7TLQ - chains A and B; structure by X-ray diffraction, 2.20 A resolution.

== Chain A (and B) ==
Protein: Cysteine desulfurase
Organism: Lancefieldella parvula
Notes: EC 2.8.1.7; chain B of this document is another copy of the same molecule, construct and numbering; everything in this record applies to it too
UniProt: C8W9P2 (C8W9P2_ATOPD); residues 1-429 here = UniProt positions 1-429
Amino-acid sequence (447 residues; each row starts with the number of its first residue; numbers below 1 keep their minus sign (Met-17 is residue -17)):
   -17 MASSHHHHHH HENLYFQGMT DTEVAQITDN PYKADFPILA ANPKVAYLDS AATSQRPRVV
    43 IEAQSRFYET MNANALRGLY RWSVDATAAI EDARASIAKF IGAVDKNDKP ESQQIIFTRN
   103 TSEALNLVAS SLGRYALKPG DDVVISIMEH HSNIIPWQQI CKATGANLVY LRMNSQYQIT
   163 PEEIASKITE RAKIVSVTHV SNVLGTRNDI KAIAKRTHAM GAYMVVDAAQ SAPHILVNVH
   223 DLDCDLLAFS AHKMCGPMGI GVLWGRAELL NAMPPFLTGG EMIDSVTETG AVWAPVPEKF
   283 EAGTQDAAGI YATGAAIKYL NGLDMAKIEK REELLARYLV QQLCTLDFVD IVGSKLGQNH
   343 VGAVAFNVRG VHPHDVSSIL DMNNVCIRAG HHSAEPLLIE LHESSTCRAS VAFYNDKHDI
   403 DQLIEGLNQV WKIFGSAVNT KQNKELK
Not modelled in the structure: -17 to 0, 57-60, 418-429 (chain B: -17 to 0, 56-60, 418-429)
Sequence notes: expression tag (-17 to 0); engineered mutation Ser375 (Cys in C8W9P2)
Glycans and other covalent adducts: pyridoxal phosphate (PLP) linked to Lys235
Small-molecule neighbours: pyridoxal phosphate (PLP): Ala33, Asn102, Thr103, Ser104, His132, Thr180, Val182, Asn184, Asp209, Ala211, Gln212, Ser232, His234
From the paper describing this entry:
  - conformationally variable residues (side-chain flip): His373
  - catalytic residues: His132
  - mutagenesis - A34Y, H132A, K235R: abolished catalytic activity

== How chain A and chain B interact ==
Contacting residue pairs (151):
  Ile20(A) - Glu51(B)
  Ile20(A) - Thr52(B)
  Ile20(A) - Met53(B)
  Ile20(A) - Asn54(B)
  Ile20(A) - Trp64(B)  hydrophobic
  Asn24(A) - Trp64(B)
  Val27(A) - Trp64(B)  hydrophobic
  Tyr29(A) - Tyr62(B)
  Tyr29(A) - Trp64(B)  hydrophobic
  Asp31(A) - Tyr62(B)  hydrogen bond
  Thr35(A) - Ala55(B)
  Ser36(A) - Asn54(B)  hydrogen bond (backbone-side chain)
  Gln37(A) - Asn54(B)  hydrogen bond
  Gln37(A) - Trp64(B)
  Arg38(A) - Tyr50(B)
  Arg38(A) - Asn54(B)  hydrogen bond
  Ile43(A) - Ser47(B)
  Ile43(A) - Tyr50(B)  hydrophobic
  Ile43(A) - Glu51(B)
  Gln46(A) - Gln46(B)
  Gln46(A) - Tyr50(B)
  Ser47(A) - Ile43(B)
  Ser47(A) - Ser47(B)  hydrogen bond
  Tyr50(A) - Arg38(B)
  Tyr50(A) - Ile43(B)  hydrophobic
  Tyr50(A) - Gln46(B)
  Tyr50(A) - Pro239(B)
  Tyr50(A) - Met240(B)  hydrogen bond (side chain-backbone)
  Glu51(A) - Ile20(B)
  Glu51(A) - Ile43(B)
  Thr52(A) - Ile20(B)
  Met53(A) - Ile20(B)
  Asn54(A) - Ile20(B)
  Asn54(A) - Ser36(B)  hydrogen bond (side chain-backbone)
  Asn54(A) - Gln37(B)  hydrogen bond
  Asn54(A) - Arg38(B)  hydrogen bond
  Asn54(A) - Met240(B)
  Ala55(A) - Met240(B)
  Asn56(A) - Ala34(B)  hydrogen bond (side chain-backbone)
  Asn56(A) - Thr35(B)
  Leu61(A) - Ser359(B)
  Tyr62(A) - Tyr29(B)
  Tyr62(A) - Asp31(B)  hydrogen bond
  Tyr62(A) - Asp363(B)
  Tyr62(A) - Cys368(B)  hydrophobic
  Tyr62(A) - Ile369(B)
  Arg63(A) - Asp363(B)  hydrogen bond (backbone-side chain)
  Trp64(A) - Ile20(B)  hydrophobic
  Trp64(A) - Val27(B)  hydrophobic
  Trp64(A) - Tyr29(B)  hydrophobic
  Trp64(A) - Gln37(B)
  Thr100(A) - Arg101(B)
  Arg101(A) - Thr100(B)
  Arg101(A) - Arg101(B)
  Arg101(A) - Glu105(B)  salt bridge
  Arg101(A) - Leu259(B)
  Arg101(A) - Gln287(B)
  Asn102(A) - Ala284(B)  hydrogen bond (side chain-backbone)
  Asn102(A) - Gly285(B)
  Asn102(A) - Thr286(B)  hydrogen bond (side chain-backbone)
  Ser104(A) - Gly285(B)
  Glu105(A) - Arg101(B)  salt bridge
  Asn108(A) - Leu259(B)
  Asn108(A) - Thr260(B)  hydrogen bond (side chain-backbone)
  Ile129(A) - Glu270(B)
  His132(A) - Gly262(B)
  His133(A) - Gly261(B)
  His133(A) - Gly262(B)
  His133(A) - Ile265(B)
  His133(A) - Val268(B)
  Ser134(A) - Gly261(B)
  Ser134(A) - Gly262(B)  hydrogen bond (side chain-backbone)
  Ile137(A) - Thr260(B)
  Ile137(A) - Gly261(B)
  Ile137(A) - Ile265(B)  hydrophobic
  Ile137(A) - Val268(B)  hydrophobic
  Ile137(A) - Ala273(B)  hydrophobic
  Ile137(A) - Trp275(B)  hydrophobic
  Pro138(A) - Thr260(B)
  Gln140(A) - Thr269(B)  hydrogen bond (side chain-backbone)
  Gln140(A) - Glu270(B)  hydrogen bond (side chain-backbone)
  Gln140(A) - Thr271(B)
  Gln140(A) - Gly272(B)  hydrogen bond (side chain-backbone)
  Gln140(A) - Ala273(B)
  Gln141(A) - Trp275(B)
  Leu150(A) - Glu270(B)
  Tyr152(A) - Glu270(B)  hydrogen bond (side chain-backbone)
  Arg154(A) - Glu270(B)  salt bridge
  His234(A) - Thr286(B)  hydrogen bond
  Pro239(A) - Tyr50(B)
  Met240(A) - Tyr50(B)  hydrogen bond (backbone-side chain)
  Met240(A) - Asn54(B)
  Met240(A) - Ala55(B)
  Met240(A) - Gln287(B)
  Met240(A) - Asp288(B)
  Met240(A) - Ala289(B)
  Gly241(A) - Asp288(B)
  Phe258(A) - Leu259(B)  hydrophobic
  Leu259(A) - Arg101(B)
  Leu259(A) - Asn108(B)
  Leu259(A) - Phe258(B)  hydrophobic
  Thr260(A) - Asn108(B)  hydrogen bond (backbone-side chain)
  Thr260(A) - Ile137(B)
  Thr260(A) - Pro138(B)
  Gly261(A) - His133(B)
  Gly261(A) - Ser134(B)
  Gly262(A) - His132(B)
  Gly262(A) - His133(B)
  Gly262(A) - Ser134(B)  hydrogen bond (backbone-side chain)
  Glu263(A) - Ser375(B)
  Ile265(A) - His133(B)
  Ile265(A) - Ile137(B)  hydrophobic
  Ser267(A) - Glu377(B)
  Val268(A) - His133(B)
  Val268(A) - Ile137(B)  hydrophobic
  Val268(A) - Glu377(B)  hydrogen bond (backbone-side chain)
  Val268(A) - Pro378(B)  hydrophobic
  Thr269(A) - Gln140(B)  hydrogen bond (backbone-side chain)
  Thr269(A) - Pro378(B)
  Glu270(A) - Ile129(B)
  Glu270(A) - Gln140(B)  hydrogen bond (backbone-side chain)
  Glu270(A) - Leu150(B)
  Glu270(A) - Tyr152(B)  hydrogen bond (backbone-side chain)
  Glu270(A) - Arg154(B)  salt bridge
  Glu270(A) - Glu382(B)
  Thr271(A) - Gln140(B)
  Gly272(A) - Gln140(B)  hydrogen bond (backbone-side chain)
  Ala273(A) - Ile137(B)  hydrophobic
  Ala273(A) - Gln140(B)
  Trp275(A) - Ile137(B)  hydrophobic
  Trp275(A) - Gln141(B)
  Ala284(A) - Asn102(B)  hydrogen bond (backbone-side chain)
  Gly285(A) - Asn102(B)
  Gly285(A) - Ser104(B)
  Thr286(A) - Asn102(B)  hydrogen bond (backbone-side chain)
  Thr286(A) - His234(B)  hydrogen bond
  Gln287(A) - Met240(B)
  Asp288(A) - Met240(B)
  Asp288(A) - Gly241(B)
  Ala289(A) - Met240(B)
  Ser359(A) - Leu61(B)
  Asp363(A) - Tyr62(B)
  Asp363(A) - Arg63(B)  hydrogen bond (side chain-backbone)
  Cys368(A) - Tyr62(B)  hydrophobic
  Ile369(A) - Tyr62(B)
  Arg370(A) - Tyr62(B)
  Glu377(A) - Ser267(B)
  Glu377(A) - Val268(B)  hydrogen bond (side chain-backbone)
  Pro378(A) - Val268(B)  hydrophobic
  Pro378(A) - Thr269(B)
  Glu382(A) - Glu270(B)
Also at the interface, not in a pair above, chain A (80 interface residues in all): Pro19, Leu21, Phe49, Ile136, Ala290, Ser375, Ile381
Also at the interface, not in a pair above, chain B (80 interface residues in all): Pro19, Leu21, Asn24, Phe49, Ile136, Glu263, Ala290, Val367, Ile381

== Overview ==
The chain A/chain B interface involves 80 residues from each chain; the contacts include 34 hydrogen bonds and
4 salt bridges. Among the polar pairs are Arg101(A)-Glu105(B), Arg154(A)-Glu270(B) and Asp31(A)-Tyr62(B).
Pyridoxal phosphate is covalently linked to Lys235(A). From the paper: the catalytic residue His132(A); A34Y,
H132A and K235R of chain A abolish catalytic activity.
Chain A and chain B are both Cysteine desulfurase (Lancefieldella parvula); the structure, Structure of
Atopobium parvulum SufS C375S, was determined by X-ray diffraction together with 7TLM, 7TLP and 7TLR from the
same study.
